5ZLN - chains A and B of the 6 polymer chains in the assembly; structure by X-ray diffraction, 2.30 A resolution.

== Chain A (and B) ==
Protein: Toll-like receptor 9
Source organism: Mus musculus
Notes: chain B of this document is another copy of the same molecule, construct and numbering; everything in this record applies to it too
UniProt: Q9EQU3 (TLR9_MOUSE); residues 26-818 here = UniProt positions 26-818
Sequence (793 residues; row label = number of the first residue in the row):
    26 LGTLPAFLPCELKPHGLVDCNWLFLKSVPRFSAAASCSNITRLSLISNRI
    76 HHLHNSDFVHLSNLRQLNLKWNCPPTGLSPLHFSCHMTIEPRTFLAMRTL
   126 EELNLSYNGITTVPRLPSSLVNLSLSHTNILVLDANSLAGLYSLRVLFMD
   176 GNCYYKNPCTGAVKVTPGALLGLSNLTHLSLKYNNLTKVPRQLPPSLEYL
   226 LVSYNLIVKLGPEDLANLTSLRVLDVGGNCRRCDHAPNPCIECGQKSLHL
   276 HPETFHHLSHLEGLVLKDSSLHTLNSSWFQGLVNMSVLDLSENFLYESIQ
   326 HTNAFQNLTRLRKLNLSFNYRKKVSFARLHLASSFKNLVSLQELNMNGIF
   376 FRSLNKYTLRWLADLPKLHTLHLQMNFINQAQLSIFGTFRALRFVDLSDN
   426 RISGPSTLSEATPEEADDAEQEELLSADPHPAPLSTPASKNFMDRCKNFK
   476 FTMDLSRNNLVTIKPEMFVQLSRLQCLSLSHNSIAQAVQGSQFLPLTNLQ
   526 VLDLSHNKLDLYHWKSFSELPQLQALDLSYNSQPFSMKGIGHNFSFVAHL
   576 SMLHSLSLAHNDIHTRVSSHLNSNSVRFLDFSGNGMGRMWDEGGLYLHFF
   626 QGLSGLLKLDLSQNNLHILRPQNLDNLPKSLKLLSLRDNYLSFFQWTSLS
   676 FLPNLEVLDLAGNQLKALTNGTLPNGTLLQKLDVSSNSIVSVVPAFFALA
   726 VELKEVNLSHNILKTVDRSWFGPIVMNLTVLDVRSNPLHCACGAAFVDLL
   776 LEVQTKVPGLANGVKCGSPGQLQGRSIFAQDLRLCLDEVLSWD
Disordered / not traced: 26-27, 433-464, 811-818 (chain B: 26-27, 435-464, 811-818)
Cystine bridges: C35-C45, C98-C110, C178-C184, C255-C268, C258-C265, C471-C501, C765-C791, C767-C810
Covalent attachments: N-acetylglucosamine (NAG) linked to N210, N300, N309, N332, N568, N695, N732
Sequence notes: engineered mutation M310 (Leu in Q9EQU3), Q325 (Thr in Q9EQU3), S378 (Leu in Q9EQU3), Q495 (Asn in Q9EQU3), Q514 (Asn in Q9EQU3), A573 (Thr in Q9EQU3), H579 (Gln in Q9EQU3), Q670 (Asn in Q9EQU3)
UniProt features mapped onto this chain:
  - binding site (DNA): W47 to K51, S72 to H77, Y132, Y179 to K181, Y208
  - lipidation (S-palmitoyl cysteine): C258, C265
  - glycosylation (N-linked (GlcNAc...) asparagine): N64, N129, N147, N200, N210, N242, N300, N309, N332, N340, N568, N695, N700, N732, N752

== Interface between chain A and chain B ==
Pairs across the interface (58; chain A residue first):
  P105(A) - R645(B)  hydrogen bond (backbone-side chain)
  L106(A) - I643(B)  hydrophobic
  L106(A) - L644(B)
  L106(A) - F668(B)  hydrophobic
  H107(A) - R645(B)
  H107(A) - Q647(B)
  Y180(A) - E617(B)
  Y180(A) - G618(B)
  K181(A) - D616(B)  salt bridge
  H260(A) - G564(B)  hydrogen bond (side chain-backbone)
  H260(A) - R591(B)  hydrogen bond (backbone-side chain)
  P262(A) - T590(B)
  P262(A) - R591(B)
  P262(A) - E617(B)
  N263(A) - E617(B)
  P264(A) - E617(B)
  F343(A) - G564(B)
  F375(A) - I565(B)  hydrophobic
  M400(A) - K563(B)
  M400(A) - I565(B)  hydrophobic
  D424(A) - M562(B)
  R482(A) - Q558(B)
  N484(A) - A510(B)
  V486(A) - V486(B)  hydrophobic
  H506(A) - K533(B)  hydrogen bond (backbone-side chain)
  H506(A) - Q558(B)
  N507(A) - K533(B)  hydrogen bond (backbone-side chain)
  S508(A) - S508(B)
  S508(A) - K533(B)
  A510(A) - N484(B)
  K533(A) - H506(B)  hydrogen bond (side chain-backbone)
  K533(A) - N507(B)  hydrogen bond (side chain-backbone)
  K533(A) - S508(B)
  Y537(A) - K348(B)
  Q558(A) - R482(B)
  Q558(A) - H506(B)
  M562(A) - D424(B)
  K563(A) - M400(B)
  G564(A) - H260(B)  hydrogen bond (backbone-side chain)
  G564(A) - F343(B)
  I565(A) - M400(B)  hydrophobic
  T590(A) - P262(B)
  R591(A) - H260(B)  hydrogen bond (side chain-backbone)
  R591(A) - P262(B)
  D616(A) - K181(B)  salt bridge
  E617(A) - Y180(B)
  E617(A) - P262(B)
  E617(A) - N263(B)
  E617(A) - P264(B)
  G618(A) - Y180(B)
  L620(A) - P262(B)
  I643(A) - P105(B)  hydrophobic
  R645(A) - P105(B)  hydrogen bond (side chain-backbone)
  R645(A) - H107(B)
  Q647(A) - H107(B)  hydrogen bond
  F668(A) - L106(B)  hydrophobic
  V715(A) - Q798(B)
  G792(A) - K739(B)  hydrogen bond (backbone-side chain)
Also at the interface, not in a pair above, chain A (47 interface residues in all): A261, K348, F402, L644, I737, K739, S793, Q798
Also at the interface, not in a pair above, chain B (47 interface residues in all): A261, F375, F402, Y537, S561, L620, V715, I737, G792

== Overview ==
Chain A and chain B each contribute 47 residues to their interface, with 12 hydrogen bonds and 2 salt bridges.
Polar contacts include K181(A)-D616(B), P105(A)-R645(B) and H260(A)-G564(B). UniProt lists 16 DNA-binding
residues on chain A.
Chain A and chain B are both Toll-like receptor 9 (Mus musculus); the structure, Crystal structure of mouse
TLR9 in complex with two DNAs (CpG DNA and TCGCCA DNA), was determined by X-ray diffraction.
